PDB entry 6J7G | X-ray diffraction, 3.87 A resolution | chains e and f of the 24 polymer chains in the assembly

== Chain e (and f) ==
Name: Ferritin heavy chain
Source organism: Homo sapiens
Notes: EC 1.16.3.1; chain f of this document is another copy of the same molecule, construct and numbering; everything in this record applies to it too
Reference sequence: P02794 (FRIH_HUMAN); aligned to UniProt positions 2-177 over residues 1-176 (the alignment contains insertions or deletions, so no single offset holds)
Sequence (176 residues; numbered 1 to 176; the number before each row is that of its first residue):
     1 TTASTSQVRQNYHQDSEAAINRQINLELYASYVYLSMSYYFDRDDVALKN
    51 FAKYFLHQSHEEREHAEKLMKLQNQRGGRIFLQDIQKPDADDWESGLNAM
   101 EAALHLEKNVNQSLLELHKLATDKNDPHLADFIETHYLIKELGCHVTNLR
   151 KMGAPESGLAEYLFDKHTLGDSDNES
Unresolved in the structure: 1-4, 171-176
Sequence notes: conflict Q86 (Lys87 in P02794); engineered mutation A90 (Cys91 in P02794), A102 (Cys103 in P02794), A130 (Cys131 in P02794), C144 (Asp151 in P02794)

== How chain e and chain f interact ==
Pairs across the interface (66; chain e residue first):
  S6(e) with D44(f), hydrogen bond
  Q7(e) with D44(f)
  V8(e) with D44(f)
  S31(e) with R63(f), hydrogen bond
  Y32(e) with L28(f); L82(f); Q83(f), hydrogen bond (side chain-backbone); I85(f), hydrophobic
  L35(e) with R63(f); E67(f); M70(f), hydrophobic
  S36(e) with L82(f)
  Y39(e) with E67(f); M70(f), hydrophobic; K71(f); N74(f), hydrogen bond (backbone-side chain)
  D42(e) with K71(f); N74(f)
  R43(e) with N74(f); R79(f)
  D44(e) with S6(f), hydrogen bond; N74(f); G77(f); R79(f), salt bridge
  D45(e) with R79(f), salt bridge
  L56(e) with E67(f)
  S59(e) with R63(f), hydrogen bond
  H60(e) with R63(f), hydrogen bond; E67(f)
  R63(e) with S31(f); L35(f); S59(f), hydrogen bond; H60(f), hydrogen bond
  E67(e) with L35(f); Y39(f), hydrogen bond (backbone-side chain); L56(f); H60(f)
  M70(e) with L35(f), hydrophobic; Y39(f), hydrophobic; D42(f)
  K71(e) with Y39(f), hydrogen bond; D42(f)
  N74(e) with Y39(f), hydrogen bond (side chain-backbone); D42(f), hydrogen bond; R43(f); D44(f)
  G77(e) with D44(f)
  L82(e) with Y32(f); S36(f); K87(f); P88(f)
  Q83(e) with Y32(f), hydrogen bond (backbone-side chain); K87(f)
  D84(e) with I85(f); Q86(f); K87(f), hydrogen bond (side chain-backbone)
  I85(e) with Y32(f), hydrophobic; D84(f); I85(f), hydrogen bond (backbone-backbone)
  Q86(e) with D84(f)
  K87(e) with L82(f); Q83(f), hydrogen bond; D84(f)
  D91(e) with I80(f); F81(f); L82(f)
Other interface residues (no listed pair), chain e (33 interface residues in all): L28, E64, R79, I80, F81
Other interface residues (no listed pair), chain f (32 interface residues in all): Q7, V8, D91

== Summary ==
33 residues of chain e and 32 residues of chain f are in contact; the contacts include 17 hydrogen bonds and 2
salt bridges. Among the polar pairs are D44(e)-R79(f), D45(e)-R79(f) and S6(e)-D44(f).
Both chains are Ferritin heavy chain (Homo sapiens). Entry 6J7G (Human H-ferritin
mutant-C90A/C102A/C130A/D144C) was determined by X-ray diffraction (same publication as 6IPC, 6IPO, 6IPP and
6IPQ).
